9H4G - chains A and C of the 4 polymer chains in the assembly; structure by X-ray diffraction, 3.13 A resolution.

[Chain A (and C)]
Name: Trans-aconitate decarboxylase 1
Source organism: Mycosarcoma maydis
Notes: EC 4.1.1.113; chain C of this document is another copy of the same molecule, construct and numbering; everything in this record applies to it too
UniProt: A0A0U2UYC4 (TAD1_USTMD); residue numbers follow UniProt; this construct covers 1-493
Sequence (493 residues; row label = number of the first residue in the row):
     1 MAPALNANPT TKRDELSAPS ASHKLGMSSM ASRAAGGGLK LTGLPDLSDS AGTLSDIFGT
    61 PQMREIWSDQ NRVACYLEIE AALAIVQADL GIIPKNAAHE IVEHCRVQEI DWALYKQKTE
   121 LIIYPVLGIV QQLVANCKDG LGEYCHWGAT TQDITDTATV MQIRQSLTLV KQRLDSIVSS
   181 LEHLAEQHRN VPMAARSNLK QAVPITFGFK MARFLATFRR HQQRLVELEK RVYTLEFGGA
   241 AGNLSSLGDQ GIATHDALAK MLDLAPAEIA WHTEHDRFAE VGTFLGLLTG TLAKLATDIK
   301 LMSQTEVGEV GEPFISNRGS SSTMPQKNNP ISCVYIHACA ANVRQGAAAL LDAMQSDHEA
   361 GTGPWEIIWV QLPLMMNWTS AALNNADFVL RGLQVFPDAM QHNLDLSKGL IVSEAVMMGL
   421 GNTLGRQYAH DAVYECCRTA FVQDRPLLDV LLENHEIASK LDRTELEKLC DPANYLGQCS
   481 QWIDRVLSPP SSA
Disordered / not traced: 1-58, 115-122, 314-331, 489-493 (chain C: 1-58, 117-123, 314-331, 490-493)
Construct notes: conflict Ile123 (Gly in A0A0U2UYC4), Pro489 (Arg in A0A0U2UYC4); engineered mutation Ala360 (Arg in A0A0U2UYC4)

[Chain A / chain C interface]
Pairs across the interface (186):
  Trp147(A) - Arg426(C)
  Ala195(A) - Ala241(C)  hydrophobic
  Ala195(A) - Glu359(C)
  Arg196(A) - His358(C)
  Arg196(A) - Glu359(C)  hydrogen bond (backbone-side chain)
  Arg196(A) - Ala360(C)  hydrogen bond (backbone-backbone)
  Ser197(A) - Ala360(C)
  Asn198(A) - Ala360(C)  hydrogen bond (backbone-backbone)
  Asn198(A) - Gly361(C)
  Asn198(A) - Thr362(C)  hydrogen bond (side chain-backbone)
  Leu199(A) - Asp357(C)
  Leu199(A) - His358(C)
  Val203(A) - Ala241(C)  hydrophobic
  Pro204(A) - Asn243(C)  hydrogen bond (backbone-side chain)
  Ile205(A) - Ala241(C)  hydrophobic
  Ile205(A) - Asn243(C)
  Ile205(A) - Glu359(C)
  Phe209(A) - Ala241(C)
  Phe209(A) - Gly242(C)
  Phe209(A) - Asn243(C)
  Phe209(A) - Ile269(C)  hydrophobic
  Lys210(A) - His358(C)  hydrogen bond
  Lys210(A) - Glu359(C)  salt bridge
  Ala212(A) - Ile269(C)  hydrophobic
  Arg213(A) - Ala241(C)  hydrogen bond (side chain-backbone)
  Arg213(A) - Ile269(C)
  Arg213(A) - Ala270(C)
  Arg213(A) - His272(C)
  Arg213(A) - Thr273(C)  hydrogen bond
  Arg213(A) - Glu274(C)  salt bridge
  Arg213(A) - Glu359(C)  hydrogen bond (side chain-backbone)
  Ala216(A) - Glu268(C)
  Ala216(A) - Ile269(C)  hydrophobic
  Thr217(A) - Glu274(C)
  Arg220(A) - Glu268(C)  salt bridge
  Arg220(A) - Glu274(C)
  Arg220(A) - Asp276(C)  salt bridge
  Arg220(A) - Arg277(C)
  Gln223(A) - Lys230(C)
  Gln223(A) - Arg231(C)  hydrogen bond
  Arg224(A) - Arg231(C)
  Arg224(A) - Asp276(C)  salt bridge
  Arg224(A) - Arg277(C)
  Arg224(A) - Glu280(C)  salt bridge
  Glu227(A) - Glu227(C)
  Glu227(A) - Lys230(C)  salt bridge
  Glu227(A) - Arg231(C)  salt bridge
  Lys230(A) - Gln223(C)
  Lys230(A) - Glu227(C)
  Arg231(A) - Gln223(C)
  Arg231(A) - Arg224(C)
  Arg231(A) - Glu227(C)  salt bridge
  Ala241(A) - Ala195(C)  hydrophobic
  Ala241(A) - Val203(C)  hydrophobic
  Ala241(A) - Ile205(C)  hydrophobic
  Ala241(A) - Phe209(C)
  Ala241(A) - Arg213(C)
  Gly242(A) - Phe209(C)
  Asn243(A) - Pro204(C)  hydrogen bond (side chain-backbone)
  Asn243(A) - Ile205(C)
  Asn243(A) - Phe209(C)
  Asn243(A) - Leu476(C)  hydrogen bond (side chain-backbone)
  Asn243(A) - Gln478(C)
  Asn243(A) - Cys479(C)
  Asn243(A) - Trp482(C)
  Ser245(A) - Tyr475(C)
  Ser246(A) - Glu414(C)
  Ser246(A) - Met418(C)
  Ser246(A) - Tyr475(C)  hydrogen bond (backbone-side chain)
  Gly248(A) - Gln478(C)
  Asp249(A) - Gln478(C)  hydrogen bond (backbone-side chain)
  Gly251(A) - Gln478(C)
  Ile252(A) - Gln478(C)  hydrogen bond (backbone-side chain)
  Ile252(A) - Gln481(C)
  Ile252(A) - Trp482(C)
  Ile252(A) - Arg485(C)
  His255(A) - Trp482(C)
  Asp256(A) - Arg485(C)  salt bridge
  Ala267(A) - Trp482(C)
  Ala267(A) - Arg485(C)  hydrogen bond (backbone-side chain)
  Glu268(A) - Ala216(C)
  Glu268(A) - Arg220(C)  salt bridge
  Glu268(A) - Trp482(C)
  Glu268(A) - Arg485(C)
  Glu268(A) - Val486(C)
  Ile269(A) - Phe209(C)  hydrophobic
  Ile269(A) - Ala212(C)  hydrophobic
  Ile269(A) - Arg213(C)
  Ile269(A) - Ala216(C)  hydrophobic
  Ile269(A) - Trp482(C)  hydrophobic
  Ile269(A) - Val486(C)  hydrophobic
  Ala270(A) - Arg213(C)  hydrogen bond (backbone-side chain)
  Trp271(A) - Arg213(C)
  His272(A) - Arg213(C)
  Thr273(A) - Arg213(C)
  Thr273(A) - Lys294(C)
  Glu274(A) - Arg213(C)  salt bridge
  Glu274(A) - Thr217(C)
  Asp276(A) - Thr217(C)
  Asp276(A) - Arg220(C)  salt bridge
  Asp276(A) - Arg224(C)  salt bridge
  Asp276(A) - Leu287(C)
  Arg277(A) - Arg220(C)
  Ala279(A) - Leu287(C)  hydrophobic
  Glu280(A) - Arg224(C)  salt bridge
  Glu280(A) - Leu287(C)
  Thr283(A) - Thr283(C)
  Gly286(A) - Leu351(C)
  Leu287(A) - Ala279(C)  hydrophobic
  Leu287(A) - Glu280(C)
  Leu287(A) - Leu351(C)  hydrophobic
  Leu287(A) - Met354(C)
  Gly290(A) - Met354(C)
  Thr291(A) - Met354(C)
  Ala293(A) - Gln355(C)
  Lys294(A) - Thr273(C)
  Lys294(A) - Met354(C)
  Lys294(A) - Ser356(C)
  Lys294(A) - Asp357(C)
  Lys294(A) - His358(C)  hydrogen bond (side chain-backbone)
  Thr297(A) - Gln355(C)  hydrogen bond
  Asp298(A) - Ser356(C)
  Asp298(A) - Asp357(C)
  Asp298(A) - His358(C)  hydrogen bond (side chain-backbone)
  Leu301(A) - Asp357(C)
  Leu301(A) - His358(C)
  Met302(A) - His358(C)
  His337(A) - Gln355(C)  hydrogen bond
  Arg344(A) - Asp352(C)  salt bridge
  Arg344(A) - Gln355(C)  hydrogen bond
  Ala348(A) - Arg344(C)
  Leu351(A) - Gly286(C)
  Leu351(A) - Leu287(C)  hydrophobic
  Asp352(A) - Arg344(C)  salt bridge
  Met354(A) - Leu287(C)
  Met354(A) - Gly290(C)
  Met354(A) - Thr291(C)
  Met354(A) - Lys294(C)
  Gln355(A) - Ala293(C)
  Gln355(A) - Thr297(C)
  Gln355(A) - His337(C)  hydrogen bond
  Gln355(A) - Arg344(C)  hydrogen bond
  Ser356(A) - Lys294(C)
  Asp357(A) - Leu199(C)
  Asp357(A) - Asp298(C)
  His358(A) - Arg196(C)
  His358(A) - Lys210(C)  hydrogen bond
  His358(A) - Lys294(C)  hydrogen bond (backbone-side chain)
  His358(A) - Asp298(C)  hydrogen bond (backbone-side chain)
  His358(A) - Leu301(C)
  His358(A) - Met302(C)
  Glu359(A) - Ala195(C)
  Glu359(A) - Arg196(C)  hydrogen bond (backbone-backbone)
  Glu359(A) - Ile205(C)
  Glu359(A) - Lys210(C)  salt bridge
  Glu359(A) - Arg213(C)
  Ala360(A) - Arg196(C)  hydrogen bond (backbone-backbone)
  Ala360(A) - Ser197(C)
  Ala360(A) - Asn198(C)  hydrogen bond (backbone-backbone)
  Gly361(A) - Asn198(C)
  Thr362(A) - Asn198(C)  hydrogen bond (backbone-side chain)
  Glu414(A) - Ser246(C)
  Met418(A) - Ser246(C)
  Arg426(A) - Tyr144(C)
  Tyr475(A) - Ser245(C)
  Tyr475(A) - Ser246(C)  hydrogen bond (side chain-backbone)
  Leu476(A) - Asn243(C)  hydrogen bond (backbone-side chain)
  Gln478(A) - Asn243(C)
  Gln478(A) - Gly248(C)
  Gln478(A) - Asp249(C)  hydrogen bond (side chain-backbone)
  Gln478(A) - Gly251(C)  hydrogen bond (side chain-backbone)
  Gln478(A) - Ile252(C)  hydrogen bond (side chain-backbone)
  Cys479(A) - Asn243(C)
  Gln481(A) - Ile252(C)
  Trp482(A) - Gly242(C)
  Trp482(A) - Asn243(C)
  Trp482(A) - Ile252(C)
  Trp482(A) - His255(C)
  Trp482(A) - Ala267(C)
  Trp482(A) - Glu268(C)
  Arg485(A) - Ile252(C)
  Arg485(A) - Asp256(C)  salt bridge
  Arg485(A) - Ala267(C)  hydrogen bond (side chain-backbone)
  Arg485(A) - Glu268(C)
  Val486(A) - Glu268(C)
  Val486(A) - Ile269(C)  hydrophobic
Other interface residues (no listed pair), chain A (88 interface residues in all): Ala194, His221, Ala240, Gln250, Pro266, Gln345, Ala347, Gly477
Other interface residues (no listed pair), chain C (89 interface residues in all): Trp147, His221, Ala240, Leu244, Gln250, Pro266, Trp271, Gln345, Ala347, Ala348, Gly477

[In short]
88 residues of chain A and 89 residues of chain C are in contact; the contacts include 37 hydrogen bonds and
19 salt bridges. Polar pairs include Lys210(A)-Glu359(C), Arg213(A)-Glu274(C) and Arg220(A)-Glu268(C).
Chain A and chain C are both Trans-aconitate decarboxylase 1 (Mycosarcoma maydis); the structure,
trans-aconitate decarboxylase Tad1-R360A binding with trans-aconitate, was determined by X-ray diffraction
together with 9H3I, 9H4E and 9H4H from the same study.
